3MRO - chains A and B of the 3 polymer chains in the assembly; structure by X-ray diffraction, 2.35 A resolution.

Chain A:
Molecule: HLA class I histocompatibility antigen, A-2 alpha chain
Source organism: Homo sapiens
Notes: fragment: HLA-A*0201 alpha chain, UNP resiude 25-300
UniProt: P01892 (1A02_HUMAN); residues 1-276 here correspond to UniProt positions 25-300 (UniProt number = residue number + 24)
Chain sequence (293 residues; each row starts with the number of its first residue):
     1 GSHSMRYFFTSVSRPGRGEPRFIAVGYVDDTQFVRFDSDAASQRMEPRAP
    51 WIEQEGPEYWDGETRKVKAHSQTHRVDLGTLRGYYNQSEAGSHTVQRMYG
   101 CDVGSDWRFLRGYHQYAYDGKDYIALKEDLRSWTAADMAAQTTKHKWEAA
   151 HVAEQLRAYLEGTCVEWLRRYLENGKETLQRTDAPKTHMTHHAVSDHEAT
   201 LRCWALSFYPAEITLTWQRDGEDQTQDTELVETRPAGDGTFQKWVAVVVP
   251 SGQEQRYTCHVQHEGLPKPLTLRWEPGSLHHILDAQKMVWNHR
Not modelled in the structure: 276-293
Disulfide bonds: Cys101-Cys164, Cys203-Cys259
Sequence notes: engineered mutation Val245 (Ala269 in P01892); expression tag (277-293)

Chain B:
Molecule: Beta-2-microglobulin
Source organism: Homo sapiens
UniProt: P61769 (B2MG_HUMAN); residues 1-99 here correspond to UniProt positions 21-119 (UniProt number = residue number + 20)
Chain sequence (100 residues; numbered 0 to 99; the number before each row is that of its first residue; numbering starts at 0):
     0 MIQRTPKIQVYSRHPAENGKSNFLNCYVSGFHPSDIEVDLLKNGERIEKV
    50 EHSDLSFSKDWSFYLLYYTEFTPTEKDEYACRVNHVTLSQPKIVKWDRDM
Disulfide bonds: Cys25-Cys80
Sequence notes: expression tag (0)
Curated features (UniProtKB/Swiss-Prot):
  - modified residue: Gln2 (Pyrrolidone carboxylic acid)
  - glycosylation: Ile1 (N-linked (Glc) (glycation) isoleucine), Lys19 (N-linked (Glc) (glycation) lysine), Lys41 (N-linked (Glc) (glycation) lysine), Lys48 (N-linked (Glc) (glycation) lysine), Lys58 (N-linked (Glc) (glycation) lysine), Lys91 (N-linked (Glc) (glycation) lysine), Lys94 (N-linked (Glc) (glycation) lysine)

Chain A / chain B interface:
Residue-residue contacts (62):
  Phe8(A) - Ser55(B)
  Phe8(A) - Phe56(B)
  Phe9(A) - Phe56(B)
  Thr10(A) - Leu54(B)
  Thr10(A) - Phe56(B)
  Thr10(A) - Phe62(B)
  Val12(A) - Ser33(B)
  Ile23(A) - Leu54(B)  hydrophobic
  Val25(A) - Asp53(B)
  Val25(A) - Leu54(B)
  Val25(A) - Ser55(B)
  Tyr27(A) - Tyr63(B)  hydrogen bond
  Gln32(A) - Asp53(B)
  Arg35(A) - Asp53(B)  salt bridge
  Arg48(A) - Asp53(B)  salt bridge
  Ser92(A) - Met0(B)
  His93(A) - Met0(B)
  Thr94(A) - His31(B)
  Gln96(A) - His31(B)  hydrogen bond
  Gln96(A) - Phe56(B)
  Gln96(A) - Trp60(B)  hydrogen bond (side chain-backbone)
  Gln96(A) - Phe62(B)
  Arg97(A) - Phe56(B)
  Met98(A) - Lys58(B)
  Tyr113(A) - Lys58(B)
  Gln115(A) - Lys58(B)
  Gln115(A) - Trp60(B)
  Tyr116(A) - Trp60(B)
  Ala117(A) - Trp60(B)  hydrophobic
  Asp119(A) - Met0(B)
  Asp119(A) - Ile1(B)
  Asp119(A) - His31(B)
  Gly120(A) - Ile1(B)
  Gly120(A) - Arg3(B)  hydrogen bond (backbone-side chain)
  Gly120(A) - His31(B)  hydrogen bond (backbone-side chain)
  Gly120(A) - Trp60(B)
  Lys121(A) - Ile1(B)
  Asp122(A) - Trp60(B)  hydrogen bond
  His192(A) - Asp98(B)  salt bridge
  Arg202(A) - Asp98(B)  hydrogen bond (side chain-backbone)
  Arg202(A) - Met99(B)
  Trp204(A) - Asp98(B)
  Trp204(A) - Met99(B)
  Val231(A) - Gln8(B)
  Glu232(A) - Lys6(B)  salt bridge
  Glu232(A) - Gln8(B)  hydrogen bond (backbone-side chain)
  Glu232(A) - Tyr26(B)
  Glu232(A) - Ser28(B)  hydrogen bond
  Arg234(A) - Gln8(B)  hydrogen bond
  Arg234(A) - Tyr10(B)
  Arg234(A) - Met99(B)  hydrogen bond (side chain-backbone)
  Pro235(A) - Tyr10(B)  hydrogen bond (backbone-side chain)
  Pro235(A) - Tyr26(B)
  Ala236(A) - Arg12(B)  hydrogen bond (backbone-side chain)
  Ala236(A) - Asn24(B)  hydrogen bond (backbone-side chain)
  Gly237(A) - Arg12(B)  hydrogen bond (backbone-side chain)
  Asp238(A) - Arg12(B)
  Asp238(A) - His13(B)
  Gln242(A) - Tyr10(B)
  Gln242(A) - Ser11(B)  hydrogen bond (side chain-backbone)
  Gln242(A) - Arg12(B)  hydrogen bond (side chain-backbone)
  Trp244(A) - Met99(B)  hydrogen bond (side chain-backbone)
Interface residues without a listed pair, chain A (37 interface residues in all): Thr233
Interface residues without a listed pair, chain B (26 interface residues in all): Asp59, Leu65

In short:
Chain A and chain B form an interface of 37 and 26 residues respectively, with 18 hydrogen bonds and 4 salt
bridges. Polar contacts include Arg35(A)-Asp53(B), Arg48(A)-Asp53(B) and His192(A)-Asp98(B).
Chain A is HLA class I histocompatibility antigen, A-2 alpha chain and chain B is Beta-2-microglobulin, both
from Homo sapiens; the structure, Crystal Structure of MHC class I HLA-A2 molecule complexed with Melan-A
MART1 decapeptide variant, was determined by X-ray diffraction (same publication as 3MRC, 3MRD, 3MRE, 3MRG,
3MRH, 3MRL and 3MRR).
